7YYH - chains E and J of the 23 polymer chains in the assembly; structure by electron microscopy, 8.90 A resolution (very low resolution: no residue pairs are listed; an interface is given only as per-side residue counts).

Chain E:
Molecule: Histone H3-like centromeric protein A
From: Homo sapiens
UniProtKB: P49450 (CENPA_HUMAN); residue numbers follow UniProt; this construct covers 1-140
Chain sequence (140 residues; each row starts with the number of its first residue):
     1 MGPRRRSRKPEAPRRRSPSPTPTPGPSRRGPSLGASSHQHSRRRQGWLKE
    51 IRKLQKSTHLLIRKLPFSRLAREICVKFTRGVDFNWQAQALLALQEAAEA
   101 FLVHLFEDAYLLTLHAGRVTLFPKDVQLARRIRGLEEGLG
Disordered / not traced: 1-45, 140
UniProt features mapped onto this chain:
  - region: Gln-39 to Leu-54 (Important for flexibility of DNA ends that protrude from nucleosomes)
  - modified residue: Gly-2 (N,N,N-trimethylglycine), Ser-7 (Phosphoserine), Ser-17 (Phosphoserine), Ser-19 (Phosphoserine), Ser-27 (Phosphoserine), Ser-68 (Phosphoserine)
  - mutagenesis: Ser-7 (S7A: Induces a delay at the terminal stage of cytokinesis and chromosome misalignment during mitosis due to a defect in kinetochore attachment to microtubules), Ser-17 (S17A: Impaired mitotic chromosome congression and chromosome segregation; when associated with A-19), Ser-19 (S19A: Impaired mitotic chromosome congression and chromosome segregation; when associated with A-17), Ser-68 (S68A: No effect on interaction with HJURP. Impairs localization at centromeres; S68E/Q: Impairs interaction with HJURP, association with chromatin and localization at centromeres), Arg-80 to Gly-81 (Impairs retention at centromeres, but not targeting to centromeres), His-104 (H104G: Reduces location at centromeres. Abolishes location at centromeres; when associated with C-112), Leu-112 (L112C: No effect on location at centromeres. Abolishes location at centromeres; when associated with G-104)

Chain J:
Molecule: 171-nt DNA strand
Sequence (171 nucleotides; each row starts with the number of its first residue):
     3 AATCTGCAAGTGGATATTTGGACCGCTTTGAGGCCTTCGTTGGAAACGGG
    53 AATATCTTCACATAAAAACTAAACAGAAGCATTCTCAGAAACTTCTTTGT
   103 GATGATTGCATTCAACTCACAGAGTTGAACATTCCTTTTGATAGAGCAGT
   153 TTTGAAACACTCTTTTTGTAG
Disordered / not traced: 3-19, 173

How chain E and chain J interact:
At this resolution (9 A) residue pairs are not listed: 10 residues of chain E and 7 of chain J lie at the interface.

Summary:
10 residues of chain E and 7 residues of chain J are in contact. UniProt lists 8 mutagenesis sites on chain E.
Chain E is Histone H3-like centromeric protein A (Homo sapiens) and chain J is a 171-nt DNA strand; the
structure, Structure of the human CCANdeltaT CENP-A alpha-satellite complex, was determined by electron
microscopy, deposited together with 7PB4, 7PB8, 7PII, 7PKN, 7R5R, 7R5S, 7R5V and 7YWX.
